PDB entry 9BW0 | X-ray diffraction, 3.51 A resolution | chains A and E of the 14 polymer chains in the assembly

# Chain A
Name: DNA-directed RNA polymerase II subunit RPB1
Organism: Saccharomyces cerevisiae
Notes: EC 2.7.7.6
UniProt: P04050 (RPB1_YEAST); residues 1-1733 here = UniProt positions 1-1733
Sequence (1733 residues; each row starts with the number of its first residue):
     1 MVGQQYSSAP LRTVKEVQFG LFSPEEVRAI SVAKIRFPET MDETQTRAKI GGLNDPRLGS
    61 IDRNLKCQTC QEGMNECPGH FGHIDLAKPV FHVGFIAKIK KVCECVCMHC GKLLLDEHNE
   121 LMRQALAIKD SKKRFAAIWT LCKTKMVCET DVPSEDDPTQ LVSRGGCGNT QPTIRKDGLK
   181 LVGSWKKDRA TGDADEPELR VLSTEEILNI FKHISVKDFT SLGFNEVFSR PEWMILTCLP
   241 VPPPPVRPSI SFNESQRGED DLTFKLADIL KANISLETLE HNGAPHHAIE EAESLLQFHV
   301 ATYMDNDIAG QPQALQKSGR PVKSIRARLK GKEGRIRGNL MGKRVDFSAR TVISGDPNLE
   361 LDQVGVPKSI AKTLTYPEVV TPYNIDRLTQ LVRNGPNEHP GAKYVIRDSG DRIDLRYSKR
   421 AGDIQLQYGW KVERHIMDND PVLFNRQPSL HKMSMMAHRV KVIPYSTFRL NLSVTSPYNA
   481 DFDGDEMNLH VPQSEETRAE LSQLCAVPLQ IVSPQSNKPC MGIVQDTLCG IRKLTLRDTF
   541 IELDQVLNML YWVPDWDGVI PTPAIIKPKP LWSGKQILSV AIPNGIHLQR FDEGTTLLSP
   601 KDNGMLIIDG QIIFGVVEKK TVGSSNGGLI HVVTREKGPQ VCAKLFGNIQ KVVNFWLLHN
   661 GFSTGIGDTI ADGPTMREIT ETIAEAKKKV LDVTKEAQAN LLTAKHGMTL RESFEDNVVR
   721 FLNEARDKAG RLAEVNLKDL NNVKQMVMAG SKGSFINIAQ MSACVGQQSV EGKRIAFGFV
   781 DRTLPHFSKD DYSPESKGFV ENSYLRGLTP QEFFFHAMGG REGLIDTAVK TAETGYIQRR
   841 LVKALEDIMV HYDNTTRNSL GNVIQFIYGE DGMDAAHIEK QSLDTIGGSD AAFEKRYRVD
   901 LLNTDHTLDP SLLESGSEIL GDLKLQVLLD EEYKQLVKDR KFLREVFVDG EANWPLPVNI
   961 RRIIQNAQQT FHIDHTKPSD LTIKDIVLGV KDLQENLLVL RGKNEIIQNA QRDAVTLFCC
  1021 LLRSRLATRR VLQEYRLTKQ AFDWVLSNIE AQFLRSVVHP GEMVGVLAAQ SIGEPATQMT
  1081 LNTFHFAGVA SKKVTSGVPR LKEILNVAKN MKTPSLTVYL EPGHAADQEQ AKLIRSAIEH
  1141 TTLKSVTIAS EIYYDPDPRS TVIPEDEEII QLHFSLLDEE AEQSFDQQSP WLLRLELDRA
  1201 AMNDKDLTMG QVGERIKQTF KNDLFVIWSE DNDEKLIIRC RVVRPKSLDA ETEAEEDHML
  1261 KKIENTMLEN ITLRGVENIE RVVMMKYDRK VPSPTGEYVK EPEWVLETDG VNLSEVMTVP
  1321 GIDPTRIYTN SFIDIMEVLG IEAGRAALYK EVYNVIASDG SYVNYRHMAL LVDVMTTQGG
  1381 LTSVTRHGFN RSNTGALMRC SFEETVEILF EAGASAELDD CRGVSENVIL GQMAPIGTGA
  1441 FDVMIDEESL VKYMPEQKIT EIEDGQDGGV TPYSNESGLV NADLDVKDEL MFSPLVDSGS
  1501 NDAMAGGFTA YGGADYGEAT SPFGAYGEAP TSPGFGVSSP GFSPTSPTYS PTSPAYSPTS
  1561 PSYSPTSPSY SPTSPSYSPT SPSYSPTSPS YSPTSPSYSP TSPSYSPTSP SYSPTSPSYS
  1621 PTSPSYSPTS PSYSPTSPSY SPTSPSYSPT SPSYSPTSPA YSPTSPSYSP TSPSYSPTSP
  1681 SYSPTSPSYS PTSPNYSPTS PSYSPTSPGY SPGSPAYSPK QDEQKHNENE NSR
Unresolved in the structure: 1, 154-162, 166, 187-197, 253-255, 319-320, 1095, 1157-1160, 1173-1186, 1244-1254, 1456-1733
Bound ions: Zn2+ site 1: Cys67, Cys70, Cys77, His80; Zn2+ site 2: Cys107, Cys110, Cys148
Swiss-Prot annotation at these positions:
  - region: Pro248 to Asp260 (Lid loop), Asn306 to Lys323 (Rudder loop), Pro810 to Glu822 (Bridging helix)
  - binding site (Zn(2+)): Cys67, Cys70, Cys77, His80, Cys107, Cys110, Cys148, Cys167
  - binding site (Mg(2+)): Asp481, Asp483, Asp485
  - modified residue: Thr1471 (Phosphothreonine)
  - cross-link (Glycyl lysine isopeptide (Lys-Gly)): Lys695 (interchain with G-Cter in ubiquitin), Lys1246 (interchain with G-Cter in ubiquitin), Lys1350 (interchain with G-Cter in ubiquitin)

# Chain E
Name: DNA-directed RNA polymerases I, II, and III subunit RPABC1
Organism: Saccharomyces cerevisiae
UniProt: A0A6A5Q456 (A0A6A5Q456_YEASX); residues 1-215 here = UniProt positions 1-215
Sequence (215 residues; each row starts with the number of its first residue):
     1 MDQENERNIS RLWRAFRTVK EMVKDRGYFI TQEEVELPLE DFKAKYCDSM GRPQRKMMSF
    61 QANPTEESIS KFPDMGSLWV EFCDEPSVGV KTMKTFVIHI QEKNFQTGIF VYQNNITPSA
   121 MKLVPSIPPA TIETFNEAAL VVNITHHELV PKHIRLSSDE KRELLKRYRL KESQLPRIQR
   181 ADPVALYLGL KRGEVVKIIR KSETSGRYAS YRICM
Unresolved in the structure: 1, 48-51, 120-121

# Chain A / chain E interface
Contacting residue pairs (87):
  Arg857(A) - Tyr168(E)  hydrogen bond (side chain-backbone)
  Arg857(A) - Leu170(E)
  Leu860(A) - Gln174(E)  hydrogen bond (backbone-side chain)
  Gly861(A) - Gln174(E)
  Asn862(A) - Gln174(E)
  Val863(A) - Leu170(E)  hydrophobic
  Val863(A) - Gln174(E)  hydrogen bond (backbone-backbone)
  Val863(A) - Pro176(E)
  Gln865(A) - Tyr208(E)
  Phe866(A) - Tyr208(E)  hydrogen bond (backbone-side chain)
  Phe866(A) - Ala209(E)
  Phe866(A) - Ser210(E)
  Phe866(A) - Tyr211(E)  hydrophobic
  Ile867(A) - Tyr208(E)  hydrophobic
  Gly869(A) - Thr204(E)  hydrogen bond (backbone-side chain)
  Glu870(A) - Arg200(E)  salt bridge
  Glu870(A) - Ser202(E)  hydrogen bond
  Glu870(A) - Ser205(E)  hydrogen bond (backbone-side chain)
  Glu870(A) - Tyr208(E)
  Asp871(A) - Thr204(E)
  Phe942(A) - Gly206(E)
  Phe942(A) - Arg207(E)
  Val946(A) - Lys201(E)
  Val946(A) - Ser202(E)
  Phe947(A) - Glu203(E)
  Trp954(A) - Glu203(E)
  Lys1003(A) - Arg167(E)
  Asn1004(A) - Arg167(E)
  Ile1006(A) - Glu163(E)
  Ile1006(A) - Leu164(E)  hydrophobic
  Ile1006(A) - Arg167(E)
  Ile1006(A) - Tyr168(E)  hydrophobic
  Asp1013(A) - Ser205(E)  hydrogen bond (backbone-side chain)
  Asp1013(A) - Arg207(E)  salt bridge
  Ala1014(A) - Ser205(E)
  Thr1016(A) - Ser205(E)
  Leu1017(A) - Glu203(E)
  Leu1017(A) - Thr204(E)
  Leu1017(A) - Ser205(E)  hydrogen bond (backbone-backbone)
  Met1317(A) - Val142(E)
  Met1317(A) - Asn143(E)
  Thr1318(A) - Arg14(E)  hydrogen bond (backbone-side chain)
  Thr1318(A) - Ala138(E)
  Thr1318(A) - Val141(E)
  Thr1318(A) - Val142(E)
  Pro1324(A) - Val142(E)  hydrophobic
  Pro1324(A) - His147(E)
  Thr1325(A) - His146(E)  hydrogen bond (side chain-backbone)
  Thr1325(A) - His147(E)
  Thr1325(A) - Glu148(E)  hydrogen bond (backbone-backbone)
  Arg1326(A) - His147(E)
  Arg1326(A) - Glu148(E)
  Ile1327(A) - His147(E)  hydrogen bond (backbone-side chain)
  Met1336(A) - Pro183(E)
  Glu1337(A) - Pro183(E)
  Val1338(A) - Ile144(E)
  Val1338(A) - Pro183(E)
  Leu1339(A) - Ile144(E)
  Leu1339(A) - His147(E)
  Leu1339(A) - Val150(E)  hydrophobic
  Leu1339(A) - Pro183(E)
  Leu1339(A) - Val184(E)
  Gly1340(A) - Pro183(E)
  Ile1341(A) - Ile178(E)  hydrophobic
  Ile1341(A) - Asp182(E)  hydrogen bond (backbone-side chain)
  Ile1341(A) - Arg212(E)
  Glu1342(A) - Pro151(E)
  Glu1342(A) - His153(E)
  Glu1342(A) - Ile198(E)
  Glu1342(A) - Arg200(E)  salt bridge
  Glu1342(A) - Arg212(E)  salt bridge
  Ala1343(A) - Leu149(E)
  Ala1343(A) - Val150(E)  hydrophobic
  Arg1345(A) - Arg200(E)
  Tyr1349(A) - Glu203(E)
  Tyr1365(A) - Glu203(E)
  Arg1366(A) - Thr204(E)
  Thr1376(A) - Arg212(E)  hydrogen bond (backbone-side chain)
  Thr1377(A) - Pro176(E)
  Thr1377(A) - Arg212(E)
  Gln1378(A) - Arg177(E)
  Gln1378(A) - Arg212(E)
  Gln1378(A) - Met215(E)
  Gly1379(A) - Arg177(E)  hydrogen bond (backbone-backbone)
  Gly1379(A) - Gln179(E)
  Gly1379(A) - Asp182(E)
  Gly1379(A) - Arg212(E)
Interface residues without a listed pair, chain A (60 interface residues in all): Asp853, Thr855, Ile864, Lys938, Glu945, Leu956, Ile1007, Ala1010, Arg1012, Val1015, Val1319, Pro1320, Tyr1328, Ile1335, Ala1346, Asp1373
Interface residues without a listed pair, chain E (45 interface residues in all): Arg11, Arg169, Ser173, Leu175

# Summary
60 residues of chain A and 45 residues of chain E are in contact, with 16 hydrogen bonds and 4 salt bridges.
Polar pairs include Glu870(A)-Arg200(E), Asp1013(A)-Arg207(E) and Glu1342(A)-Arg200(E). From UniProt: 8
Zn2+-binding residues and 3 Mg2+-binding residues on chain A.
Here chain A is DNA-directed RNA polymerase II subunit RPB1 and chain E is DNA-directed RNA polymerases I, II,
and III subunit RPABC1, both from Saccharomyces cerevisiae. Entry 9BW0 (RNA Polymerase II - No ATP) was
determined by X-ray diffraction, deposited together with 9BVT, 8U9R and 8U9X.
